1LHT - chain A; structure by X-ray diffraction, 2.00 A resolution.

== Chain A ==
Name: Myoglobin
From: Caretta caretta
UniProt: P56208 (MYG_CARCR); residues 1-153 here = UniProt positions 1-153
Chain sequence (153 residues; numbered 1 to 153; the number before each row is that of its first residue):
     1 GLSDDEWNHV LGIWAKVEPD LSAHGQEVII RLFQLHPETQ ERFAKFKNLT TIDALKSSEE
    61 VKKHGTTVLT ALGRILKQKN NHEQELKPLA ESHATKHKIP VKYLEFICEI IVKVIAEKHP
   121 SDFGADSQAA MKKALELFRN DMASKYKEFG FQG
Ion coordination: heme Fe: His93 (together with cyanide ion)
Ligand contacts:
  - cyanide ion (CYN): Ile29, Phe43, His64, Val68
  - heme (HEM): Thr39, Arg42, Phe43, Lys45, His64, Thr67, Val68, Ala71, Leu72, Leu89, Ser92, His93, His97, Ile99, Tyr103, Leu104, Ile107, Phe138

== In short ==
Ligands of chain A: cyanide ion and heme.
Chain A is Myoglobin (Caretta caretta); the structure, Loggerhead sea turtle myoglobin (cyano-met), was
determined by X-ray diffraction together with 1LHS from the same study.
